2PKN - chain A; structure by X-ray diffraction, 1.90 A resolution.

Chain A:
Molecule: Adenosine kinase
Source organism: Mycobacterium tuberculosis
Notes: EC 2.7.1.20
UniProt: P83734 (ADOK_MYCTU); residues 1-324 here = UniProt positions 1-324
Chain sequence (334 residues; row label = number of the first residue in the row; numbers below 1 keep their minus sign (Gly-9 is residue -9)):
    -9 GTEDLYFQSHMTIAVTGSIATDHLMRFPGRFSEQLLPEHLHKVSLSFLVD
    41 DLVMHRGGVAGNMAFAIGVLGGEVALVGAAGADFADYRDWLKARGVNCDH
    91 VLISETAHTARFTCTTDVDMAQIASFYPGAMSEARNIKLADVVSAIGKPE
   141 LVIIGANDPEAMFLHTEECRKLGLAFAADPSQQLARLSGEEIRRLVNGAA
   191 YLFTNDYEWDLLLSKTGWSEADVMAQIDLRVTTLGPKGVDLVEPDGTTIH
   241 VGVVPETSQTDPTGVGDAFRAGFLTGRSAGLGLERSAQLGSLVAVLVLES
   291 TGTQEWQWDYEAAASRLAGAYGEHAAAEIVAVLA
Unresolved in the structure: -9 to 0, 324
Construct notes: cloning artifact (-9 to 0)
Ligand contacts: AMP-PCP (ACP; phosphomethylphosphonic acid adenylate ester): Asn195, Thr223, Leu224, Gly225, Pro226, Gly228, Val229, Val243, Val244, Glu246, Pro252, Gly254, Val255, Gly256, Phe259, Arg260, Ser281, Ala284, Val285, Leu288

Overview:
Chain A binds AMP-PCP.
Chain A is Adenosine kinase (Mycobacterium tuberculosis); the structure, Crystal structure of M tuberculosis
Adenosine Kinase complexed with AMP-PCP (non-hydrolyzable ATP analog), was determined by X-ray diffraction
(same publication as 2PKF and 2PKK).
